5VPW - chains B and D of the 4 polymer chains in the assembly; structure by X-ray diffraction, 1.85 A resolution.

# Chain B (and D)
Molecule: Nitrogenase molybdenum-iron protein beta chain
Organism: Clostridium pasteurianum
Notes: EC 1.18.6.1; chain D of this document is another copy of the same molecule, construct and numbering; everything in this record applies to it too
UniProt: P11347 (NIFK_CLOPA); numbering as in UniProt (aligned over 1-458)
Amino-acid sequence (458 residues; each row starts with the number of its first residue):
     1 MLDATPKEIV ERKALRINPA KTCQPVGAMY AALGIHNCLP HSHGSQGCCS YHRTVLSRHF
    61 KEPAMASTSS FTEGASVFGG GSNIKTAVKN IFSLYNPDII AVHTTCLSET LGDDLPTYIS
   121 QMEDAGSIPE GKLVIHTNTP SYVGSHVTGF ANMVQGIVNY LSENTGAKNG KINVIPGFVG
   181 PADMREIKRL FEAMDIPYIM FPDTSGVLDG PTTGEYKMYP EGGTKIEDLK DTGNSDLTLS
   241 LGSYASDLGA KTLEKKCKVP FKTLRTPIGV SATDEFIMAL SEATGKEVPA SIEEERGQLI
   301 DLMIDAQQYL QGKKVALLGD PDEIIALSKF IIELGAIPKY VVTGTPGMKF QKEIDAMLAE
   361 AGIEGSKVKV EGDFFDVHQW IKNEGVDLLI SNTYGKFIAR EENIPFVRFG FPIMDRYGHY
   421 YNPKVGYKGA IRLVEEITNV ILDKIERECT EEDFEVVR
Bound ions: fe(8)-S(7) cluster Fe: Cys23, Cys48, Cys106 (shared with 3 residues of chain A); Fe2+ site 1: Lys61, Glu62 (shared with Asp301(D), Asp305(D) of chain D); Fe2+ site 2: Asp301, Asp305 (shared with Lys61(D), Glu62(D) of chain D)
Ligand contacts: fe(8)-S(7) cluster (CLF): Cys23, Pro25, Ser45, Gly47, Cys48, Tyr51, His52, Thr105, Cys106, Ser141
Swiss-Prot annotation at these positions:
  - binding site ([8Fe-7S] cluster): Cys23, Cys48, Cys106, Ser141

# Chain B / chain D interface
Contacting residue pairs - 107 pairs, chain B then chain D:
  Met1(B) with Glu451(D), hydrogen bond (backbone-side chain); Phe454(D), hydrophobic
  Arg58(B) with Val457(D)
  Lys61(B) with Asp305(D); Val457(D); Arg458(D), hydrogen bond (side chain-backbone)
  Glu62(B) with Asp301(D)
  Arg185(B) with Glu294(D), salt bridge; Gln298(D)
  Asp209(B) with Gln298(D), hydrogen bond (backbone-side chain)
  Gly210(B) with Asp301(D)
  Pro211(B) with Glu294(D); Gly297(D); Gln298(D)
  Thr212(B) with Gly297(D), hydrogen bond (backbone-backbone); Asp301(D), hydrogen bond
  Glu294(B) with Arg185(D), salt bridge; Pro211(D)
  Gly297(B) with Pro211(D); Thr212(D), hydrogen bond (backbone-backbone)
  Gln298(B) with Arg185(D); Asp209(D), hydrogen bond (side chain-backbone); Pro211(D); Tyr421(D), hydrogen bond (backbone-side chain)
  Asp301(B) with Glu62(D); Gly210(D); Thr212(D), hydrogen bond; Tyr421(D)
  Leu302(B) with Tyr417(D), hydrophobic; Gly418(D)
  Asp305(B) with Lys61(D); Tyr417(D)
  Ala306(B) with Tyr417(D), hydrophobic
  Tyr309(B) with Tyr417(D)
  Thr393(B) with Val456(D)
  Tyr394(B) with Val456(D), hydrophobic
  Lys396(B) with Glu446(D), salt bridge; Phe454(D); Glu455(D), hydrogen bond (side chain-backbone)
  Phe397(B) with Phe454(D), hydrophobic; Val456(D), hydrophobic
  Arg400(B) with Glu446(D), hydrogen bond (side chain-backbone); Arg447(D), hydrogen bond (side chain-backbone); Cys449(D), hydrogen bond (side chain-backbone); Thr450(D); Glu451(D); Phe454(D)
  Arg408(B) with Glu446(D), salt bridge
  Met414(B) with Val456(D), hydrophobic; Val457(D); Arg458(D), hydrogen bond (backbone-backbone)
  Asp415(B) with Leu442(D); Glu446(D); Val456(D); Arg458(D)
  Arg416(B) with Asn439(D); Leu442(D); Asp443(D), salt bridge; Glu446(D), salt bridge
  Tyr417(B) with Leu302(D), hydrophobic; Asp305(D); Tyr309(D), hydrophobic; Glu435(D); Arg458(D), hydrogen bond (side chain-backbone)
  Gly418(B) with Glu435(D)
  Tyr421(B) with Gln298(D), hydrogen bond (side chain-backbone); Asp301(D); Ile431(D), hydrophobic
  Asn422(B) with Glu435(D), hydrogen bond
  Ile431(B) with Tyr421(D), hydrophobic
  Arg432(B) with Arg432(D); Glu435(D), salt bridge
  Glu435(B) with Tyr417(D); Gly418(D); Asn422(D); Arg432(D), salt bridge
  Asn439(B) with Arg416(D)
  Leu442(B) with Asp415(D); Arg416(D)
  Asp443(B) with Arg416(D), salt bridge
  Glu446(B) with Lys396(D), salt bridge; Arg400(D), hydrogen bond (backbone-side chain); Arg408(D), salt bridge; Asp415(D); Arg416(D), salt bridge
  Arg447(B) with Arg400(D), hydrogen bond (backbone-side chain); Arg447(D)
  Cys449(B) with Arg400(D), hydrogen bond (backbone-side chain)
  Thr450(B) with Arg400(D)
  Glu451(B) with Met1(D), hydrogen bond (side chain-backbone); Arg400(D)
  Phe454(B) with Met1(D), hydrophobic; Phe397(D), hydrophobic; Arg400(D)
  Glu455(B) with Lys396(D), hydrogen bond (backbone-side chain)
  Val456(B) with Thr393(D); Tyr394(D), hydrophobic; Phe397(D), hydrophobic; Met414(D), hydrophobic; Asp415(D)
  Val457(B) with Arg58(D); Lys61(D); Met414(D)
  Arg458(B) with Lys61(D), hydrogen bond (backbone-side chain); Met414(D), hydrogen bond (backbone-backbone); Asp415(D); Tyr417(D), hydrogen bond (backbone-side chain)
Interface residues without a listed pair, chain B (54 interface residues in all): Gly206, Ile300, Ile304, Gln308, His419, Tyr420, Thr438, Glu448
Interface residues without a listed pair, chain D (55 interface residues in all): Asp3, Gly206, Ile300, Ile304, Ala306, Gln308, His419, Tyr420, Thr438, Glu448

# Overview
The interface between chain B and chain D involves 54 residues on one side and 55 on the other; the contacts
include 25 hydrogen bonds and 12 salt bridges. Among the polar pairs are Arg185(B)-Glu294(D),
Lys396(B)-Glu446(D) and Arg408(B)-Glu446(D). Chain B binds fe(8)-S(7) cluster.
Chain B and chain D are both Nitrogenase molybdenum-iron protein beta chain (Clostridium pasteurianum); the
structure, Nitrogenase Cp1 at pH 5, was determined by X-ray diffraction (same publication as 5VQ3 and 5VQ4).
